3QEP - chains A and P of the 3 polymer chains in the assembly; structure by X-ray diffraction, 1.80 A resolution.

[Chain A]
Protein: DNA polymerase
From: Enterobacteria phage RB69
Notes: EC 2.7.7.7
UniProt: Q38087 (DPOL_BPR69); residue numbers follow UniProt; this construct covers 1-903
Sequence (903 residues; each row starts with the number of its first residue):
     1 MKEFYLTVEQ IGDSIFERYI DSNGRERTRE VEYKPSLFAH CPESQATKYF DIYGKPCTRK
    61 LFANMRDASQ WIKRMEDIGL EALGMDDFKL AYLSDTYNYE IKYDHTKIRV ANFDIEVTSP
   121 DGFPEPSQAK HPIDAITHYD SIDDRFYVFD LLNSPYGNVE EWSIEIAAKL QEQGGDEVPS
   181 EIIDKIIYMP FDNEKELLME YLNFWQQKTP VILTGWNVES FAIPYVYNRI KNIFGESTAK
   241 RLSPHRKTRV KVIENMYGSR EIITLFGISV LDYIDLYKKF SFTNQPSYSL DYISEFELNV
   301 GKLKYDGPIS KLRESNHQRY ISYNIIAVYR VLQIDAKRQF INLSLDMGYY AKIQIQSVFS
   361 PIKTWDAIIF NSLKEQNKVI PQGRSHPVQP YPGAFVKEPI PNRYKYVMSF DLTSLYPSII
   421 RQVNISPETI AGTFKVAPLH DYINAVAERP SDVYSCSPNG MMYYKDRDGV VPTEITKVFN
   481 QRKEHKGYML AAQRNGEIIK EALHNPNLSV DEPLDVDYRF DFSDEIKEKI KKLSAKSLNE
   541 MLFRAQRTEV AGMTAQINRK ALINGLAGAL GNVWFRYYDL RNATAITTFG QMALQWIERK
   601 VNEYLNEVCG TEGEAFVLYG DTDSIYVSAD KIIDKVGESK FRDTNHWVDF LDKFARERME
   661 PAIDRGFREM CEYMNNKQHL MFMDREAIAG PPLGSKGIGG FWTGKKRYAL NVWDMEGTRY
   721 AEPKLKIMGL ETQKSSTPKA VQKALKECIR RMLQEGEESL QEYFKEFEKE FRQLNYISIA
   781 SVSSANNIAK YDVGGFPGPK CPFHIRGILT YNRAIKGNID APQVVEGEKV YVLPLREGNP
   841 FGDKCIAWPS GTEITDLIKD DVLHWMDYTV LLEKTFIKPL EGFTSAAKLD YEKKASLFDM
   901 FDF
Disordered / not traced: 902-903
Sequence notes: conflict Ala-222 (Asp in Q38087), Ala-327 (Asp in Q38087); engineered mutation Ala-561 (Leu in Q38087), Gly-565 (Ser in Q38087), Ala-567 (Tyr in Q38087)
Ion coordination: Ca2+ site 1 near Glu-116 (its only coordinating residue here); Ca2+ site 2: Asp-411, Leu-412, Asp-623 (together with dTTP); Ca2+ site 3: Asp-411, Asp-623 (together with dTTP); Ca2+ site 4: Asn-505, Asn-507, Lys-531; Ca2+ site 5 near Asp-684 (its only coordinating residue here); Ca2+ site 6 near Asp-792 (its only coordinating residue here)
Residues lining bound ligands: dTTP (TTP): Asp-411, Leu-412, Thr-413, Ser-414, Leu-415, Tyr-416, Pro-417, Arg-482, Lys-486, Lys-560, Asn-564, Thr-622, Asp-623
Curated features (UniProtKB/Swiss-Prot):
  - region: Thr-248 to Thr-264 (Beta hairpin), Lys-705 to Tyr-708 (Binding of DNA in B-conformation), Leu-897 to Phe-903 (Interaction with the polymerase clamp)
  - binding site (Mg(2+)): Asp-114, Glu-116, Asp-411, Leu-412, Asp-623
  - binding site (substrate): Ser-414 to Tyr-416, Arg-482, Lys-560
  - site: Asp-621 (Optimization of metal coordination by the polymerase active site), Lys-706 (Optimization of metal coordination by the polymerase active site), Asp-714 (Essential for viral replication)

[Chain P]
Molecule: 13-nt DNA strand
Sequence (13 nucleotides; row label = number of the first residue in the row):
   103 GCGGACTGCT TAC
Modified positions: DOC (2',3'-dideoxycytidine-5'-monophosphate) at position 115

[Chain A / chain P interface]
Residue-residue contacts (27; chain A residue first):
  Asn-284(A) / DT112(P)  sugar contact
  Asn-284(A) / DT113(P)  hydrogen bond to the phosphate
  Asp-621(A) / DOC_115(P)  sugar contact
  Thr-622(A) / DOC_115(P)  sugar contact
  Lys-706(A) / DA114(P)  hydrogen bond to the base
  Tyr-708(A) / DOC_115(P)  hydrogen bond to the phosphate
  Met-728(A) / DA114(P)  phosphate contact
  Met-728(A) / DOC_115(P)  phosphate contact
  Gly-729(A) / DT113(P)  phosphate contact
  Gly-729(A) / DA114(P)  hydrogen bond to the phosphate
  Gln-733(A) / DT113(P)  sugar contact
  Gln-733(A) / DA114(P)  phosphate contact
  Lys-734(A) / DT113(P)  sugar contact
  Ser-735(A) / DT112(P)  phosphate contact
  Ser-735(A) / DT113(P)  hydrogen bond to the phosphate
  Ser-783(A) / DC111(P)  sugar contact
  Ser-783(A) / DT112(P)  phosphate contact
  Ser-784(A) / DC111(P)  phosphate contact
  Ser-784(A) / DT112(P)  hydrogen bond to the phosphate
  Ala-785(A) / DC111(P)  phosphate contact
  Asn-786(A) / DC111(P)  hydrogen bond to the phosphate
  Lys-790(A) / DG110(P)  salt bridge to the phosphate
  Tyr-791(A) / DT109(P)  hydrogen bond to the phosphate
  Tyr-791(A) / DG110(P)  hydrogen bond to the phosphate
  Pro-802(A) / DG110(P)  sugar contact
  His-804(A) / DG110(P)  phosphate contact
  His-804(A) / DC111(P)  salt bridge to the phosphate
Other interface residues (no listed pair), chain A (26 interface residues in all): Tyr-257, Asp-623, Tyr-626, Ile-727, Ser-736, Val-782, Ile-805, Lys-829

[Summary]
26 residues of chain A face 7 of chain P across their interface, with 9 hydrogen bonds and 2 salt bridges.
Polar contacts include Lys-706(A)/DA114(P), Asn-284(A)/DT113(P) and Tyr-708(A)/DOC_115(P). Chain A binds dTTP.
UniProt lists 5 Mg2+-binding residues and 5 substrate-binding residues on chain A.
Chain A is DNA polymerase (Enterobacteria phage RB69) and chain P is a 13-nt DNA strand; the structure, RB69
DNA Polymerase (L561A/S565G/Y567A) Ternary Complex with dTTP Opposite Difluorotoluene Nucleoside, was
determined by X-ray diffraction, deposited together with 3RWU.
